7BA8 - chains A and B; structure by X-ray diffraction, 1.20 A resolution.

== Chain A ==
Protein: 14-3-3 protein sigma
Organism: Homo sapiens
UniProt: P31947 (1433S_HUMAN); residue numbers follow UniProt; this construct covers 1-231
Sequence (236 residues; numbered -4 to 231; the number before each row is that of its first residue; numbers below 1 keep their minus sign (Gly-4 is residue -4)):
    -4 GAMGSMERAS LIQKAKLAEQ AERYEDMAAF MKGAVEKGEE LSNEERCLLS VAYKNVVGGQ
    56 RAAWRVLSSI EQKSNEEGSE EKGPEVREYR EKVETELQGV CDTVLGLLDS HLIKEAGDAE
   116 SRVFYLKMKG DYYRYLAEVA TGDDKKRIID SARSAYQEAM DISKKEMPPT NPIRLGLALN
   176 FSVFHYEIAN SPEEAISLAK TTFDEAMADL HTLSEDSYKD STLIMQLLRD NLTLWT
Sequence notes: expression tag (-4 to 0); engineered mutation Asn38 (Cys in P31947), Cys42 (Asn in P31947)
UniProt features mapped onto this chain:
  - site (Interaction with phosphoserine on interacting protein): Arg56, Arg129
  - modified residue (Phosphoserine): Ser5, Ser74
Covalent attachments: 2-methyl-2-phenoxy-N-(2-sulfanylethyl)propanamide (T6H) linked to Cys42
Ion coordination: Mg2+ near Glu2 (its only coordinating residue here)
Residues lining bound ligands: T6H (2-methyl-2-phenoxy-N-(2-sulfanylethyl)propanamide): Ser45, Val46, Phe119, Lys122, Pro167, Ile168, Gly171, Leu218, Ile219
Reported in the primary citation:
  - binding site for T6H: Cys42

== Chain B ==
Protein: Estrogen receptor
UniProt: P03372 (ESR1_HUMAN); residues 588-595 here = UniProt positions 588-595
Sequence (8 residues; row label = number of the first residue in the row):
   588 AEGFPATV
Disordered / not traced: 588-590
Modified / non-standard residues: Thr594 (phosphothreonine; TPO)
Reported in the primary citation:
  - post-translational modification sites: Thr594 (citing earlier work)

== How chain A and chain B interact ==
Residue-residue contacts (20; chain A residue first):
  Lys49(A) with Thr594(B); Val595(B)
  Arg56(A) with Thr594(B)
  Lys122(A) with Val595(B), hydrogen bond (side chain-backbone)
  Arg129(A) with Thr594(B)
  Tyr130(A) with Thr594(B)
  Gly171(A) with Val595(B)
  Leu174(A) with Ala593(B); Thr594(B); Val595(B), hydrophobic
  Asn175(A) with Thr594(B); Val595(B), hydrogen bond (side chain-backbone)
  Val178(A) with Pro592(B), hydrophobic; Ala593(B); Thr594(B)
  Leu222(A) with Val595(B), hydrophobic
  Asn226(A) with Pro592(B); Ala593(B), hydrogen bond (side chain-backbone)
  Leu229(A) with Pro592(B), hydrophobic
  Trp230(A) with Pro592(B), hydrophobic
Interface residues without a listed pair, chain A (16 interface residues in all): Arg60, Asp126, Glu182
Interface residues without a listed pair, chain B (5 interface residues in all): Phe591

== In short ==
16 residues of chain A face 5 of chain B across their interface; the contacts include 3 hydrogen bonds. Among
the polar pairs are Lys122(A)-Val595(B), Asn175(A)-Val595(B) and Asn226(A)-Ala593(B). Compound T6H is
covalently linked to Cys42(A). From the paper: a binding site for T6H at Cys42(A); a modification site at
Thr594(B).
Chain A is 14-3-3 protein sigma (Homo sapiens) and chain B is Estrogen receptor; the structure,
Cys-42-tethered stabilizer 10 of 14-3-3(sigma)/ERa PPI, was determined by X-ray diffraction, deposited
together with 7B9M, 7B9R, 7B9T, 7BA3, 7BA5, 7BA6 and 4 further entries.
